Entry 1UUR (X-ray diffraction, 2.70 A resolution); this record covers chain A.

Chain A:
Protein: Stata protein
From: Dictyostelium discoideum
Reference sequence: O00910 (O00910); residues 235-707 here = UniProt positions 235-707
Chain sequence (473 residues; each row starts with the number of its first residue):
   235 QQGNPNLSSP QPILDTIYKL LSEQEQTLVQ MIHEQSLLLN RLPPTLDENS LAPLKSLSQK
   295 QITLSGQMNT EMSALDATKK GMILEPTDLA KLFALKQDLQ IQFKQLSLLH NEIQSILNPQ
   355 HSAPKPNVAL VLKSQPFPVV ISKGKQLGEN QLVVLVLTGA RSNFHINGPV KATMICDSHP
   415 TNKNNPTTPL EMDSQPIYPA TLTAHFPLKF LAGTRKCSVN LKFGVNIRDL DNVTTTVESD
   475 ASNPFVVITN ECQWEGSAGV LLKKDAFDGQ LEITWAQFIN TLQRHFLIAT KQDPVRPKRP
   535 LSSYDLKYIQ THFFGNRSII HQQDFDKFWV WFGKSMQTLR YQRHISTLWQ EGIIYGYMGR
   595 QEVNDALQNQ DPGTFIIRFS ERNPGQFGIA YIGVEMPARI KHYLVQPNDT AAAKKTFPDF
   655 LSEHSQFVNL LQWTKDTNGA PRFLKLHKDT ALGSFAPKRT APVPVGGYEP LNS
Disordered / not traced: 235-241, 415-419
Modified residues: Tyr-702 (o-phosphotyrosine; PTR)
Curated features (UniProtKB/Swiss-Prot):
  - DNA-binding region: Lys-443 to Gln-487
  - site (Interaction with DNA): Gln-380, Arg-577
  - modified residue: Tyr-702 (Phosphotyrosine)
  - mutagenesis: Lys-443 (K443D: Loss of DNA binding), Arg-449 to Lys-450 (About 3-fold reduced DNA binding), Asn-484 (N484A: Loss of DNA binding)

Summary:
UniProt lists a DNA-binding region and 4 mutagenesis sites.
Chain A is Stata protein (Dictyostelium discoideum); the structure, Structure of an activated Dictyostelium
STAT in its DNA-unbound form, was determined by X-ray diffraction.
